Entry 6X2N (electron microscopy, 3.90 A resolution); this record covers chains G and H of the 9 polymer chains in the assembly.

# Chain G (and H)
Protein: DNA-directed RNA polymerase subunit alpha
Organism: Escherichia coli
Notes: EC 2.7.7.6; chain H of this document is another copy of the same molecule, construct and numbering; everything in this record applies to it too
UniProtKB: A0A073G207 (A0A073G207_ECOLX); numbering as in UniProt (aligned over 1-329)
Chain sequence (329 residues; each row starts with the number of its first residue):
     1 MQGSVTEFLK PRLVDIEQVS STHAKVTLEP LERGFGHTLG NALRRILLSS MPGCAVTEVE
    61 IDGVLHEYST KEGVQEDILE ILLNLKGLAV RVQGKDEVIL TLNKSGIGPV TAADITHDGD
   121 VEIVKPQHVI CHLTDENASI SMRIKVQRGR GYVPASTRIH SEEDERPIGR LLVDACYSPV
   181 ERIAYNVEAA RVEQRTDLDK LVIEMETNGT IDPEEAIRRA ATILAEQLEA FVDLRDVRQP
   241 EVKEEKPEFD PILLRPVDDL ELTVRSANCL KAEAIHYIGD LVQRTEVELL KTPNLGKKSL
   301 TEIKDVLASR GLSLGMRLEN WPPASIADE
Disordered / not traced: 1-4, 160-165, 235-329 (chain H: 1-4, 159-169, 233-329)

# Chain G / chain H interface
Pairs across the interface - 64 pairs, chain G then chain H:
  V5(G) - R148(H)
  V5(G) - R150(H)
  T6(G) - P52(H)
  T6(G) - R148(H)
  T6(G) - R150(H)
  E7(G) - R150(H)  hydrogen bond (backbone-side chain)
  F8(G) - R150(H)
  L9(G) - Q227(H)
  K10(G) - E226(H)  hydrogen bond (side chain-backbone)
  P11(G) - Q227(H)
  P11(G) - A230(H)
  P11(G) - F231(H)
  L13(G) - F231(H)  hydrophobic
  L28(G) - F231(H)  hydrophobic
  G34(G) - R45(H)
  F35(G) - S50(H)
  F35(G) - Q227(H)
  T38(G) - A42(H)
  T38(G) - R45(H)  hydrogen bond
  L39(G) - L228(H)  hydrophobic
  N41(G) - N41(H)
  A42(G) - T38(H)
  R45(G) - G34(H)  hydrogen bond (side chain-backbone)
  R45(G) - H37(H)
  R45(G) - T38(H)
  I46(G) - F35(H)  hydrophobic
  S50(G) - F8(H)
  P52(G) - V5(H)  hydrophobic
  R148(G) - V5(H)
  R150(G) - V5(H)  hydrogen bond (side chain-backbone)
  R150(G) - E7(H)  hydrogen bond (side chain-backbone)
  R150(G) - F8(H)
  R150(G) - E32(H)  salt bridge
  R218(G) - A230(H)
  R218(G) - F231(H)
  A221(G) - L228(H)  hydrophobic
  A221(G) - F231(H)  hydrophobic
  T222(G) - V232(H)
  I223(G) - F8(H)  hydrophobic
  E226(G) - K10(H)  salt bridge
  Q227(G) - L9(H)  hydrogen bond (side chain-backbone)
  Q227(G) - K10(H)
  Q227(G) - P11(H)
  Q227(G) - F35(H)
  L228(G) - A221(H)
  L228(G) - L224(H)  hydrophobic
  L228(G) - A225(H)
  E229(G) - K10(H)
  A230(G) - P11(H)  hydrophobic
  F231(G) - L28(H)  hydrophobic
  F231(G) - L39(H)  hydrophobic
  F231(G) - L43(H)  hydrophobic
  F231(G) - I217(H)
  F231(G) - R218(H)
  F231(G) - A221(H)  hydrophobic
  V232(G) - R218(H)
  V232(G) - A221(H)  hydrophobic
  V232(G) - T222(H)
  D233(G) - R218(H)
  L234(G) - V14(H)  hydrophobic
  L234(G) - I16(H)  hydrophobic
  L234(G) - E214(H)
  L234(G) - I217(H)  hydrophobic
  L234(G) - R218(H)
Also at the interface, not in a pair above, chain G (40 interface residues in all): R12, H37, S49, G149, L224, A225
Also at the interface, not in a pair above, chain H (43 interface residues in all): V26, R33, I46, D96, G149, L201, I223

# Summary
40 residues of chain G and 43 residues of chain H are in contact, with 7 hydrogen bonds and 2 salt bridges.
Among the polar pairs are R150(G)-E32(H), E226(G)-K10(H) and E7(G)-R150(H).
Both chains are DNA-directed RNA polymerase subunit alpha (Escherichia coli). Entry 6X2N (Mfd-bound E.coli RNA
polymerase elongation complex - I state) was determined by electron microscopy (same publication as 6X26,
6X2F, 6X43, 6X4W, 6X4Y and 6X50).
